PDB entry 5L62 | X-ray diffraction, 2.80 A resolution | chains B and C of the 28 polymer chains in the assembly

== Chain B ==
Protein: Proteasome subunit alpha type-3
From: Saccharomyces cerevisiae (strain ATCC 204508 / S288c)
Notes: EC 3.4.25.1
UniProt: P23638 (PSA3_YEAST); residues 0-257 here correspond to UniProt positions 1-258 (UniProt number = residue number + 1)
Sequence (258 residues; each row starts with the number of its first residue; numbering starts at 0):
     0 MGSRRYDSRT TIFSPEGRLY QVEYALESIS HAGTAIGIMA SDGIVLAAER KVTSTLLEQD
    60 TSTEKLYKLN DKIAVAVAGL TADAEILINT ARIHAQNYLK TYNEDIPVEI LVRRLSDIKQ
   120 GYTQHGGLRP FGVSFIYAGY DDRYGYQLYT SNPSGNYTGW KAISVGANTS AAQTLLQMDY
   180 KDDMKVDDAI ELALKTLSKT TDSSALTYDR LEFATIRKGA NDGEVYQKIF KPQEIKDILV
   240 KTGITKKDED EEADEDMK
Disordered / not traced: 0, 245-257
UniProt features mapped onto this chain:
  - cross-link (Glycyl lysine isopeptide (Lys-Gly)): Lys99 (interchain with G-Cter in ubiquitin), Lys198 (interchain with G-Cter in ubiquitin), Lys230 (interchain with G-Cter in ubiquitin)

== Chain C ==
Protein: Proteasome subunit alpha type-4
From: Saccharomyces cerevisiae (strain ATCC 204508 / S288c)
Notes: EC 3.4.25.1
UniProt: P40303 (PSA4_YEAST); residues -1 to 252 here correspond to UniProt positions 1-254 (UniProt number = residue number + 2)
Sequence (254 residues; each row starts with the number of its first residue; numbers below 1 keep their minus sign (Met-1 is residue -1)):
    -1 MSGYDRALSI FSPDGHIFQV EYALEAVKRG TCAVGVKGKN CVVLGCERRS TLKLQDTRIT
    59 PSKVSKIDSH VVLSFSGLNA DSRILIEKAR VEAQSHRLTL EDPVTVEYLT RYVAGVQQRY
   119 TQSGGVRPFG VSTLIAGFDP RDDEPKLYQT EPSGIYSSWS AQTIGRNSKT VREFLEKNYD
   179 RKEPPATVEE CVKLTVRSLL EVVQTGAKNI EITVVKPDSD IVALSSEEIN QYVTQIEQEK
   239 QEQQEQDKKK KSNH
Disordered / not traced: -1 to 0, 241-252
UniProt features mapped onto this chain:
  - modified residue: Thr58 (Phosphothreonine)

== Chain B / chain C interface ==
Contacting residue pairs (72; chain B residue first):
  Arg3(B) - Arg4(C)  hydrogen bond (backbone-side chain)
  Asp6(B) - Tyr2(C)  hydrogen bond
  Asp6(B) - Arg4(C)  salt bridge
  Arg8(B) - Arg4(C)
  Thr10(B) - Leu6(C)
  Thr10(B) - Arg125(C)
  Ile11(B) - Leu6(C)  hydrophobic
  Ile11(B) - Gln17(C)
  Phe12(B) - Gln17(C)  hydrogen bond (backbone-side chain)
  Phe12(B) - Tyr20(C)  hydrophobic
  Phe12(B) - Ala21(C)  hydrophobic
  Phe12(B) - Ala24(C)  hydrophobic
  Phe12(B) - Leu76(C)  hydrophobic
  Phe12(B) - Arg125(C)
  Phe12(B) - Pro126(C)
  Phe12(B) - Gly128(C)
  Ser13(B) - Tyr20(C)
  Pro14(B) - Tyr20(C)  hydrophobic
  Pro14(B) - Glu23(C)
  Glu15(B) - Glu23(C)
  Glu15(B) - Arg27(C)  hydrogen bond (backbone-side chain)
  Gly16(B) - Tyr20(C)
  Gly16(B) - Glu23(C)
  Gly16(B) - Ala24(C)
  Gly16(B) - Arg27(C)  hydrogen bond (backbone-side chain)
  Arg17(B) - Arg27(C)
  Leu18(B) - Arg125(C)
  Met38(B) - Asp54(C)
  Arg112(B) - Arg81(C)
  Ser115(B) - Arg81(C)  hydrogen bond (backbone-side chain)
  Asp116(B) - Arg81(C)  salt bridge
  Gln119(B) - Ala78(C)
  Gln119(B) - Asp79(C)
  Gln119(B) - Ile82(C)
  Thr122(B) - Arg125(C)  hydrogen bond (backbone-side chain)
  Gln123(B) - Tyr118(C)
  Gln123(B) - Val124(C)
  Gln123(B) - Arg125(C)  hydrogen bond (backbone-backbone)
  Gln123(B) - Phe127(C)
  His124(B) - Gly123(C)
  His124(B) - Val124(C)
  Gly125(B) - Tyr2(C)
  Gly125(B) - Gly123(C)
  Gly126(B) - Tyr2(C)
  Tyr143(B) - Arg56(C)  hydrogen bond (backbone-side chain)
  Tyr143(B) - Ile57(C)  hydrophobic
  Tyr145(B) - Arg56(C)  hydrogen bond (backbone-side chain)
  Gln146(B) - Ile57(C)
  Leu147(B) - Ile57(C)
  Tyr148(B) - Ile57(C)
  Ser153(B) - Ala78(C)
  Gly154(B) - Ala78(C)
  Gly154(B) - Arg81(C)  hydrogen bond (backbone-side chain)
  Asn155(B) - Asn77(C)
  Asn155(B) - Ala78(C)
  Tyr156(B) - Pro59(C)  hydrophobic
  Tyr156(B) - Arg81(C)
  Gly158(B) - Gln53(C)
  Gly158(B) - Asp54(C)  hydrogen bond (backbone-backbone)
  Gly158(B) - Ile57(C)
  Gly158(B) - Thr58(C)  hydrogen bond (backbone-side chain)
  Trp159(B) - Leu50(C)  hydrophobic
  Trp159(B) - Lys51(C)
  Trp159(B) - Leu52(C)
  Trp159(B) - Gln53(C)
  Trp159(B) - Asp54(C)
  Lys160(B) - Leu52(C)  hydrogen bond (backbone-backbone)
  Lys160(B) - Gln53(C)
  Lys160(B) - Asp54(C)
  Ala161(B) - Leu52(C)
  Leu175(B) - Leu52(C)
  Gln176(B) - Leu52(C)
Also at the interface, not in a pair above, chain B (41 interface residues in all): Glu108, Thr157, Gln172, Tyr179

== In short ==
Chain B and chain C form an interface of 41 and 31 residues respectively; the contacts include 14 hydrogen
bonds and 2 salt bridges. Polar pairs include Asp6(B)-Arg4(C), Asp116(B)-Arg81(C) and Arg3(B)-Arg4(C).
Chain B is Proteasome subunit alpha type-3 and chain C is Proteasome subunit alpha type-4, both from
Saccharomyces cerevisiae (strain ATCC 204508 / S288c); the structure, Yeast 20S proteasome with human beta5c
(1-138) and human beta6 (97-111; 118-133) in complex with epoxyketone ..., was determined by X-ray diffraction
together with 5L52, 5L54, 5L55, 5L5A, 5L5B, 5L5D and 30 further entries from the same study.
